PDB entry 3UUA | X-ray diffraction, 2.05 A resolution | chains A and B of the 4 polymer chains in the assembly

[Chain A]
Name: Estrogen receptor
From: Homo sapiens
Notes: fragment: Ligand binding domain (residues 302-552)
UniProtKB: P03372 (ESR1_HUMAN); residue numbers follow UniProt; this construct covers 302-552
Chain sequence (251 residues; row label = number of the first residue in the row):
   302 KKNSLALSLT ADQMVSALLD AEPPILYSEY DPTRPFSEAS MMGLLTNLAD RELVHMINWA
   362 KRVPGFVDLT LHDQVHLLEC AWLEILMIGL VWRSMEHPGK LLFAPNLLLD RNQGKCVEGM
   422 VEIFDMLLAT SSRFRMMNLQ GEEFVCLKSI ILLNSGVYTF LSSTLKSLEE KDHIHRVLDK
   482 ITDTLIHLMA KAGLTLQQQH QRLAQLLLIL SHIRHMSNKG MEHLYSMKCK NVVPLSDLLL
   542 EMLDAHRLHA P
Unresolved in the structure: 302-304, 462-463, 549-552
Construct notes: engineered mutation Ser537 (Tyr in P03372)
Modified / non-standard residues: Cys381 (s-hydroxycysteine; CSO)
What the authors report for this chain:
  - conformationally variable residues (side-chain flip): His524
  - mutagenesis - Y537S: increased stability

[Chain B]
Name: Estrogen receptor
From: Homo sapiens
Notes: fragment: Ligand binding domain (residues 302-552)
UniProtKB: P03372 (ESR1_HUMAN); residue numbers follow UniProt; this construct covers 302-552
Chain sequence (251 residues; each row starts with the number of its first residue):
   302 KKNSLALSLT ADQMVSALLD AEPPILYSEY DPTRPFSEAS MMGLLTNLAD RELVHMINWA
   362 KRVPGFVDLT LHDQVHLLEC AWLEILMIGL VWRSMEHPGK LLFAPNLLLD RNQGKCVEGM
   422 VEIFDMLLAT SSRFRMMNLQ GEEFVCLKSI ILLNSGVYTF LSSTLKSLEE KDHIHRVLDK
   482 ITDTLIHLMA KAGLTLQQQH QRLAQLLLIL SHIRHMSNKG MEHLYSMKCK NVVPLSDLLL
   542 EMLDAHRLHA P
Unresolved in the structure: 302-304, 332-335, 462-471, 549-552
Construct notes: engineered mutation Ser537 (Tyr in P03372)
Modified / non-standard residues: Cys381 (s-hydroxycysteine; CSO); Cys530 (s-hydroxycysteine; CSO)

[How chain A and chain B interact]
Pairs across the interface (56):
  Cys381(A) with His516(B)
  Ala430(A) with Tyr459(B)
  Arg434(A) with Tyr459(B), hydrogen bond; His476(B)
  Ile451(A) with Leu509(B), hydrophobic
  Asn455(A) with Leu509(B); His513(B), hydrogen bond (backbone-side chain)
  Ser456(A) with His513(B)
  Val458(A) with His513(B)
  Tyr459(A) with Ala430(B); Arg434(B), hydrogen bond; Ile510(B); His513(B)
  His476(A) with Arg434(B)
  Asp480(A) with Gln502(B); Gln506(B), hydrogen bond
  Thr483(A) with His501(B); Ala505(B)
  Asp484(A) with His501(B), salt bridge; Gln502(B), hydrogen bond
  Ile487(A) with His501(B)
  Leu497(A) with Leu497(B), hydrophobic
  Gln498(A) with Asp484(B)
  His501(A) with Thr483(B); Ile487(B); Leu504(B)
  Gln502(A) with Asp480(B); Asp484(B), hydrogen bond
  Leu504(A) with His501(B)
  Ala505(A) with Thr483(B); Leu508(B), hydrophobic
  Gln506(A) with Asp480(B), hydrogen bond
  Leu508(A) with Ala505(B), hydrophobic
  Leu509(A) with Ile451(B), hydrophobic; Asn455(B); Leu511(B), hydrophobic
  Ile510(A) with Tyr459(B)
  Leu511(A) with Leu509(B), hydrophobic; Ser512(B)
  Ser512(A) with Leu511(B); Ser512(B); Arg515(B), hydrogen bond
  His513(A) with Asn455(B), hydrogen bond (side chain-backbone); Ser456(B); Tyr459(B); Arg515(B)
  Arg515(A) with Ser512(B), hydrogen bond; His513(B), hydrogen bond; His516(B)
  His516(A) with Cys381(B); Arg515(B); Asn519(B), hydrogen bond
  Asn519(A) with His516(B), hydrogen bond; Asn519(B)
  Lys520(A) with His547(B)
  His547(A) with Lys520(B)
Interface residues without a listed pair, chain A (32 interface residues in all): Arg548
Interface residues without a listed pair, chain B (34 interface residues in all): Gly457, Val458, Gln498, Gln500, Glu523

[Overview]
32 residues of chain A and 34 residues of chain B are in contact; the contacts include 13 hydrogen bonds and 1
salt bridge. Polar pairs include Asp484(A)-His501(B), Arg434(A)-Tyr459(B) and Asn455(A)-His513(B). The paper
reports that Y537S of chain A increases stability; conformational variability at His524(A).
Chain A is Estrogen receptor and chain B is Estrogen receptor, both from Homo sapiens; the structure, Crystal
structure of hERa-LBD (Y537S) in complex with bisphenol-AF, was determined by X-ray diffraction, deposited
together with 3UU7, 3UUC and 3UUD.
